Entry 3UN8 (X-ray diffraction, 2.70 A resolution); this record covers chains C and D of the 28 polymer chains in the assembly.

[Chain C]
Molecule: Proteasome component PRE6
From: Saccharomyces cerevisiae
Notes: EC 3.4.25.1
UniProtKB: P40303 (PSA7_YEAST); residues -1 to 252 here correspond to UniProt positions 1-254 (UniProt number = residue number + 2)
Chain sequence (254 residues; numbered -1 to 252; the number before each row is that of its first residue; numbers below 1 keep their minus sign (Met-1 is residue -1)):
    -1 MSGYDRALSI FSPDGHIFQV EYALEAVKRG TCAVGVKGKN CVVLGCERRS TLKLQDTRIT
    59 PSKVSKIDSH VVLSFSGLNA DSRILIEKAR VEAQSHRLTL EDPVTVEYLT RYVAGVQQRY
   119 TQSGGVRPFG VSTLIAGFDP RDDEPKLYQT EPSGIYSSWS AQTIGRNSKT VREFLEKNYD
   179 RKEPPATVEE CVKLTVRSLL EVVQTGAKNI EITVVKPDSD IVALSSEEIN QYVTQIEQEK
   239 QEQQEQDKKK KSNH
Unresolved in the structure: -1 to 0, 242-252
Curated features (UniProtKB/Swiss-Prot):
  - modified residue: Thr58 (Phosphothreonine)

[Chain D]
Molecule: Proteasome component PUP2
From: Saccharomyces cerevisiae
Notes: EC 3.4.25.1
UniProtKB: P32379 (PSA5_YEAST); residues -7 to 252 here correspond to UniProt positions 1-260 (UniProt number = residue number + 8)
Chain sequence (260 residues; row label = number of the first residue in the row; numbers below 1 keep their minus sign (Met-7 is residue -7)):
    -7 MFLTRSEYDR GVSTFSPEGR LFQVEYSLEA IKLGSTAIGI ATKEGVVLGV EKRATSPLLE
    53 SDSIEKIVEI DRHIGCAMSG LTADARSMIE HARTAAVTHN LYYDEDINVE SLTQSVCDLA
   113 LRFGEGASGE ERLMSRPFGV ALLIAGHDAD DGYQLFHAEP SGTFYRYNAK AIGSGSEGAQ
   173 AELLNEWHSS LTLKEAELLV LKILKQVMEE KLDENNAQLS CITKQDGFKI YDNEKTAELI
   233 KELKEKEAAE SPEEADVEMS
Unresolved in the structure: -7 to 0, 243-252

[How chain C and chain D interact]
Residue-residue contacts - 63 pairs, chain C then chain D:
  Asp3(C) - Glu117(D)
  Arg4(C) - Asp1(D)
  Arg4(C) - Glu117(D)
  Ala5(C) - Val4(D)  hydrophobic
  Ala5(C) - Glu117(D)  hydrogen bond (backbone-side chain)
  Ala5(C) - Ser127(D)
  Ser7(C) - Ser127(D)  hydrogen bond (backbone-side chain)
  Ser7(C) - Arg128(D)
  Ile8(C) - Val4(D)  hydrophobic
  Ile8(C) - Gln15(D)
  Ile8(C) - Ser127(D)
  Phe9(C) - Gln15(D)  hydrogen bond (backbone-side chain)
  Phe9(C) - Tyr18(D)  hydrophobic
  Phe9(C) - Ser19(D)
  Phe9(C) - Ala22(D)  hydrophobic
  Phe9(C) - Arg128(D)
  Phe9(C) - Pro129(D)
  Phe9(C) - Gly131(D)
  Ser10(C) - Tyr18(D)
  Pro11(C) - Tyr18(D)  hydrophobic
  Pro11(C) - Glu21(D)
  Asp12(C) - Glu21(D)
  Gly13(C) - Tyr18(D)
  Gly13(C) - Glu21(D)
  Gly13(C) - Ala22(D)
  His14(C) - Leu25(D)
  Ile15(C) - Arg128(D)
  Lys35(C) - Glu52(D)  salt bridge
  Gln116(C) - Ala75(D)
  Gln116(C) - Asp76(D)
  Gln116(C) - Arg128(D)
  Thr119(C) - Ser127(D)
  Thr119(C) - Arg128(D)  hydrogen bond (backbone-side chain)
  Gln120(C) - Met126(D)
  Gln120(C) - Ser127(D)  hydrogen bond (backbone-backbone)
  Gln120(C) - Arg128(D)
  Gln120(C) - Phe130(D)
  Ser121(C) - Ser127(D)
  Gly122(C) - Ser127(D)
  Ser151(C) - Ala75(D)
  Gly152(C) - Ala75(D)
  Ile153(C) - Ala75(D)
  Ser155(C) - Leu51(D)
  Ser155(C) - Ser55(D)
  Ser156(C) - Leu51(D)
  Ser156(C) - Glu52(D)  hydrogen bond
  Ser156(C) - Ser55(D)  hydrogen bond (backbone-side chain)
  Trp157(C) - Thr47(D)
  Trp157(C) - Ser48(D)
  Trp157(C) - Leu50(D)
  Trp157(C) - Leu51(D)
  Trp157(C) - Glu52(D)
  Ser158(C) - Leu50(D)  hydrogen bond (backbone-backbone)
  Ser158(C) - Glu52(D)  hydrogen bond
  Ala159(C) - Leu50(D)
  Leu173(C) - Leu50(D)  hydrophobic
  Glu174(C) - Ser48(D)  hydrogen bond
  Glu174(C) - Pro49(D)
  Glu174(C) - Leu50(D)
  Arg179(C) - Pro49(D)  hydrogen bond (side chain-backbone)
  Arg179(C) - Leu50(D)  hydrogen bond (side chain-backbone)
  Arg179(C) - Leu51(D)  hydrogen bond (side chain-backbone)
  Arg179(C) - Glu52(D)
Interface residues without a listed pair, chain C (32 interface residues in all): Tyr154, Arg170, Tyr177
Interface residues without a listed pair, chain D (29 interface residues in all): Ile56, Glu57, Leu73, Thr74, Ser79

[In short]
Chain C and chain D form an interface of 32 and 29 residues respectively; the contacts include 13 hydrogen
bonds and 1 salt bridge. Polar contacts include Lys35(C)-Glu52(D), Ala5(C)-Glu117(D) and Ser7(C)-Ser127(D).
Here chain C is Proteasome component PRE6 and chain D is Proteasome component PUP2, both from Saccharomyces
cerevisiae. Entry 3UN8 (Yeast 20S proteasome in complex with PR-957 (epoxide)) was determined by X-ray
diffraction, deposited together with 3UN4.
